5XOT - chains A and D of the 5 polymer chains in the assembly; structure by X-ray diffraction, 2.79 A resolution.

== Chain A ==
Molecule: HLA class I histocompatibility antigen, B-35 alpha chain
Source organism: Homo sapiens
UniProtKB: P30685 (1B35_HUMAN); residues 1-276 here correspond to UniProt positions 25-300 (UniProt number = residue number + 24)
Amino-acid sequence (276 residues; numbered 1 to 276; the number before each row is that of its first residue):
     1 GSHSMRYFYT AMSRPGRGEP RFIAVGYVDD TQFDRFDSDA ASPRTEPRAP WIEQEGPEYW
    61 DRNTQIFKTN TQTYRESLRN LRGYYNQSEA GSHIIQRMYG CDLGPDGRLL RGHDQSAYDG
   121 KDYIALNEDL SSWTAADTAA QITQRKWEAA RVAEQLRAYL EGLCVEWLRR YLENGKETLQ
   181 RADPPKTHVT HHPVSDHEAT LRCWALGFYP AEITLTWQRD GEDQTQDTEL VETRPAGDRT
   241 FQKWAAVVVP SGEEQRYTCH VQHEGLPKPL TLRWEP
Construct notes: engineered mutation Asp34 (Val58 in P30685)
Disulfide bonds: Cys101-Cys164, Cys203-Cys259

== Chain D ==
Molecule: The Delta chain of TU55 TCR
Source organism: Homo sapiens
Amino-acid sequence (204 residues; each row starts with the number of its first residue; X marks 1 residue of unknown identity (built as UNK)):
     1 XQKVTQAQSS VSMPVRKAVT LNCLYETSWW SYYIFWYKQL PSKEMIFLIR QGSDEQNAKS
    61 GRYSVNFKKA AKSVALTISA LQLEDSAKYF CALGEGGAQK LVFGQGTRLT INPNIQNPDP
   121 AVYQLRDSKS SDKSVCLFTD FDSQTNVSQS KDSDVYITDK CVLDMRSMDF KSNSAVAWSN
   181 KSDFACANAF NNSIIPEDTF FPSP
Not modelled in the structure: 1
Disulfide bonds: Cys23-Cys91, Cys136-Cys186

== Chain A / chain D interface ==
Residue-residue contacts - 10 pairs, chain A then chain D:
  Glu58(A) - Ser28(D)
  Arg62(A) - Ser28(D)  hydrogen bond (side chain-backbone)
  Arg62(A) - Trp29(D)
  Arg62(A) - Trp30(D)
  Gln65(A) - Trp29(D)
  Gln65(A) - Gly97(D)
  Gln65(A) - Ala98(D)
  Leu163(A) - Trp30(D)  hydrophobic
  Leu163(A) - Asp54(D)
  Trp167(A) - Trp30(D)  hydrophobic
Also at the interface, not in a pair above, chain A (8 interface residues in all): Tyr59, Asn63, Glu154
Also at the interface, not in a pair above, chain D (8 interface residues in all): Glu55, Gly96

== In short ==
Chain A and chain D each contribute 8 residues to their interface, with 1 hydrogen bond. Its one
hydrogen-bonded contact is Arg62(A)-Ser28(D).
Here chain A is HLA class I histocompatibility antigen, B-35 alpha chain and chain D is the Delta chain of
TU55 TCR, both from Homo sapiens. Entry 5XOT (Crystal structure of pHLA-B35 in complex with TU55 T cell
receptor) was determined by X-ray diffraction together with 5XOS and 5XOV from the same study.
